PDB entry 5WIH | X-ray diffraction, 1.35 A resolution | chain A

[Chain A]
Protein: Metallo-beta-lactamase NDM-12
From: Escherichia coli
UniProtKB: A0A024FRL9 (A0A024FRL9_ECOLX); residues 42-270 here = UniProt positions 42-270
Sequence (230 residues; numbered 41 to 270; the number before each row is that of its first residue):
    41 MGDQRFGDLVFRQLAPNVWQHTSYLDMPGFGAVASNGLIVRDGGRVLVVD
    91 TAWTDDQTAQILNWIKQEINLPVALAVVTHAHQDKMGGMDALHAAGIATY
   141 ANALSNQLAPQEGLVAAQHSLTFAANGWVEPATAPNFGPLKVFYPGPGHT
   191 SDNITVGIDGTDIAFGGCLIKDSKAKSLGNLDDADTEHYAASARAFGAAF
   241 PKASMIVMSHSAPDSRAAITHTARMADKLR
Not modelled in the structure: 41
Sequence notes: initiating methionine (41)
Ion coordination: Zn2+ site 1: H120, H122, H189; Zn2+ site 2: D124, C208, H250
Reported in the primary citation:
  - Zn2+ coordination: H120, H122, D124, H189, C208, H250
  - contacts within the chain: H122-L154 (backbone contact)
  - conformationally variable residues (loop rearrangement): S63 to A74

[In short]
H120, H122 and H189 form the Zn2+ site 1. D124, C208 and H250 coordinate Zn2+ site 2. The paper reports Zn2+
coordination by H120, H122 and D124 among others; conformational variability at S63.
Chain A is Metallo-beta-lactamase NDM-12 (Escherichia coli); the structure, Structure of New Delhi
Metallo-Beta-lactamase 12 (NDM-12), was determined by X-ray diffraction together with 5WIG from the same
study.
